Entry 2HX3 (X-ray diffraction, 2.00 A resolution); this record covers chains A and B.

== Chain A (and B) ==
Name: Nitric-oxide synthase
From: Rattus norvegicus
Notes: EC 1.14.13.39; chain B of this document is another copy of the same molecule, construct and numbering; everything in this record applies to it too
UniProt: P29476 (NOS1_RAT); residues 297-718 here = UniProt positions 297-718
Sequence (422 residues; each row starts with the number of its first residue):
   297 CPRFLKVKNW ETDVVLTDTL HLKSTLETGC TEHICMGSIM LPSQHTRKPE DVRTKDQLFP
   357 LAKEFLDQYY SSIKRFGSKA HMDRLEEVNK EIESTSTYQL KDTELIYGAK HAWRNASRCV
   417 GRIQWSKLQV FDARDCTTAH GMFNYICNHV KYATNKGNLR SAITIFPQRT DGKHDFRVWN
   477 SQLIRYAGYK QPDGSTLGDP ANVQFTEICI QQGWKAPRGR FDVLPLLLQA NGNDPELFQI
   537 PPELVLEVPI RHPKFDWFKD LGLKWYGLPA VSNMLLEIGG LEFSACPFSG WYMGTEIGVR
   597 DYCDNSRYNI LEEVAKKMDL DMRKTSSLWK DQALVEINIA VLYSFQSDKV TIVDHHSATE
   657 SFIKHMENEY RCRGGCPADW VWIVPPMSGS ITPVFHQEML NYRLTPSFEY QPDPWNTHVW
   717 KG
Disordered / not traced: 297-298, 339-349, 717-718 (chain B: 297-298, 339-347)
Bound ions: Zn2+: Cys326, Cys331 (shared with Cys326(B), Cys331(B) of chain B); heme Fe near Cys415 (its only coordinating residue here)
Residues lining bound ligands:
  - 3HX ((4S)-N-{4-amino-5-[(2-aminoethyl)(hydroxyamino]-pentyl}-n'-nitroguanidine): Gln478, Pro565, Val567, Phe584, Ser585, Gly586, Trp587, Tyr588, Glu592, Trp678
  - tetrahydrobiopterin (H4B), molecule 1: Trp306, Trp676, Phe691, His692, Gln693, Glu694
  - tetrahydrobiopterin (H4B), molecule 2: Ser334, Met336, Arg596, Val677, Trp678
  - heme (HEM): Trp409, Ala412, Arg414, Cys415, Val416, Gly417, Gln420, Leu424, Ser457, Met570, Phe584, Ser585, Gly586, Trp587, Met589, Glu592, Val649, Trp678, Phe704, Tyr706
UniProt features mapped onto this chain:
  - binding site ((6R)-L-erythro-5,6,7,8-tetrahydrobiopterin): Ser334, Val677, Trp678, Phe691
  - binding site (heme b): Cys415, Tyr706
  - binding site (L-arginine): Gln478, Trp587, Tyr588, Glu592
  - mutagenesis: Tyr588 (Y588F: No decrease in nitric-oxide synthase activity; Y588H: 50% decrease of nitric-oxide synthase activity; Y588S: 30% decrease of nitric-oxide synthase activity)
What the authors report for this chain:
  - binding site for 3HX: Tyr588, Glu592, Asp597
  - specificity-determining residues: Asp597
  - conformationally variable residues: Glu592

== Chain A / chain B interface ==
Residue-residue contacts (124):
  Leu301(A) with Ile330(B), hydrophobic
  Trp306(A) with Met336(B), hydrophobic
  Glu307(A) with Asn601(B); Ser602(B), hydrogen bond (backbone-side chain)
  Ser320(A) with His329(B)
  Glu323(A) with Glu328(B)
  Thr324(A) with Thr327(B), hydrogen bond (side chain-backbone); Glu328(B), hydrogen bond (backbone-backbone); His329(B); Ile330(B)
  Cys326(A) with Cys326(B), hydrophobic; Thr327(B); Glu328(B); Cys331(B), hydrophobic
  Thr327(A) with Thr324(B), hydrogen bond (backbone-side chain); Cys326(B)
  Glu328(A) with Leu322(B); Glu323(B); Thr324(B), hydrogen bond (backbone-backbone); Cys326(B), hydrogen bond (backbone-backbone); Glu328(B)
  His329(A) with Ser320(B); Thr321(B); Leu322(B); Thr324(B); Tyr698(B)
  Ile330(A) with Leu301(B), hydrophobic; His317(B); Thr324(B); Leu696(B), hydrophobic; Asn697(B); Tyr698(B), hydrophobic
  Cys331(A) with Cys326(B), hydrophobic; Cys331(B), hydrophobic; Leu696(B); Asn697(B), hydrogen bond (backbone-backbone)
  Met332(A) with Leu301(B), hydrophobic; Leu696(B), hydrophobic
  Gly333(A) with Cys331(B)
  Ser334(A) with Trp676(B); Glu694(B); Met695(B), hydrogen bond (side chain-backbone)
  Ile335(A) with Glu694(B)
  Met336(A) with Trp306(B), hydrophobic; Glu694(B), hydrogen bond (backbone-side chain)
  Leu337(A) with Trp306(B), hydrophobic
  Val595(A) with Ser686(B)
  Arg596(A) with Ser686(B); Phe691(B); His692(B)
  Asp600(A) with His692(B)
  Asn601(A) with Glu307(B)
  Leu607(A) with Ile687(B), hydrophobic
  Lys620(A) with Gln642(B)
  Thr621(A) with Asp650(B), hydrogen bond
  Ser622(A) with Leu638(B); Gln642(B), hydrogen bond; Asp650(B)
  Ser623(A) with Ile635(B)
  Leu624(A) with Val631(B); Asn634(B); Ile635(B); Leu638(B), hydrophobic; His651(B)
  Lys626(A) with Ile687(B)
  Asp627(A) with Val631(B); His651(B), salt bridge; His652(B), salt bridge; Met683(B); Ser684(B), hydrogen bond
  Gln628(A) with Val631(B); Glu632(B), hydrogen bond; Ile635(B)
  Leu630(A) with Ile687(B), hydrophobic
  Val631(A) with Asp627(B); Gln628(B); Val631(B), hydrophobic
  Glu632(A) with Gln628(B), hydrogen bond
  Asn634(A) with Leu624(B)
  Ile635(A) with Ser623(B); Leu624(B), hydrophobic; Gln628(B)
  Leu638(A) with Ser622(B); Leu624(B), hydrophobic
  Gln642(A) with Ser622(B), hydrogen bond
  Asp650(A) with Thr621(B), hydrogen bond; Ser622(B)
  His651(A) with Leu624(B); Asp627(B), salt bridge
  His652(A) with Thr621(B); Leu624(B); Asp627(B), salt bridge
  Trp676(A) with Ser334(B); Val677(B), hydrophobic
  Val677(A) with Trp676(B), hydrophobic
  Pro682(A) with Ser684(B); Gly685(B), hydrogen bond (backbone-backbone); Ser686(B), hydrogen bond (backbone-backbone)
  Met683(A) with Asp627(B); Ser684(B)
  Ser684(A) with Asp627(B), hydrogen bond; Pro682(B); Met683(B); Ser684(B)
  Gly685(A) with Pro682(B), hydrogen bond (backbone-backbone)
  Ser686(A) with Val595(B); Arg596(B); Pro682(B), hydrogen bond (backbone-backbone)
  Ile687(A) with Leu607(B), hydrophobic; Asp627(B); Leu630(B), hydrophobic
  Phe691(A) with Arg596(B)
  His692(A) with Arg596(B); Asp600(B), salt bridge
  Glu694(A) with Ser334(B); Ile335(B); Met336(B), hydrogen bond (side chain-backbone)
  Met695(A) with Ser334(B), hydrogen bond (backbone-side chain)
  Leu696(A) with Ile330(B), hydrophobic; Cys331(B); Met332(B), hydrophobic
  Asn697(A) with Ile330(B); Cys331(B), hydrogen bond (backbone-backbone)
  Tyr698(A) with His329(B)
Interface residues without a listed pair, chain A (62 interface residues in all): Val303, His317, Leu322, Cys599, Ser602, Ser653
Interface residues without a listed pair, chain B (65 interface residues in all): Lys302, Val303, Gly325, Gly333, Leu337, Cys599, Lys620, Lys626, Ser653

== Overview ==
62 residues of chain A and 65 residues of chain B are in contact, with 24 hydrogen bonds and 5 salt bridges.
Polar contacts include Asp627(A)-His651(B), Asp627(A)-His652(B) and His692(A)-Asp600(B). Bound to chain A:
heme, tetrahydrobiopterin and compound 3HX. The paper reports a binding site for 3HX at Tyr588(A), Glu592(A)
and Asp597(A); the specificity determinant Asp597(A).
Both chains are Nitric-oxide synthase (Rattus norvegicus). Entry 2HX3 (Rat nNOS heme domain complexed with
(4S)-N-{4-Amino-5-[(2-aminoethyl)-hydroxyamino]-pentyl}-N'-nitroguanidine) was determined by X-ray diffraction
(same publication as 2HX2 and 2HX4).
